Entry 8FTU (X-ray diffraction, 5.73 A resolution (low resolution: residue-level contacts below are approximate; hydrogen-bond / salt-bridge calls are withheld)); this record covers chains A and C of the 3 polymer chains in the assembly.

[Chain A]
Protein: Protein transport protein SEC39
From: Kluyveromyces lactis NRRL Y-1140
Reference sequence: Q6CWC7 (Q6CWC7_KLULA); residue numbers follow UniProt; this construct covers 1-672
Amino-acid sequence (699 residues; each row starts with the number of its first residue; numbers below 1 keep their minus sign (Met-26 is residue -26)):
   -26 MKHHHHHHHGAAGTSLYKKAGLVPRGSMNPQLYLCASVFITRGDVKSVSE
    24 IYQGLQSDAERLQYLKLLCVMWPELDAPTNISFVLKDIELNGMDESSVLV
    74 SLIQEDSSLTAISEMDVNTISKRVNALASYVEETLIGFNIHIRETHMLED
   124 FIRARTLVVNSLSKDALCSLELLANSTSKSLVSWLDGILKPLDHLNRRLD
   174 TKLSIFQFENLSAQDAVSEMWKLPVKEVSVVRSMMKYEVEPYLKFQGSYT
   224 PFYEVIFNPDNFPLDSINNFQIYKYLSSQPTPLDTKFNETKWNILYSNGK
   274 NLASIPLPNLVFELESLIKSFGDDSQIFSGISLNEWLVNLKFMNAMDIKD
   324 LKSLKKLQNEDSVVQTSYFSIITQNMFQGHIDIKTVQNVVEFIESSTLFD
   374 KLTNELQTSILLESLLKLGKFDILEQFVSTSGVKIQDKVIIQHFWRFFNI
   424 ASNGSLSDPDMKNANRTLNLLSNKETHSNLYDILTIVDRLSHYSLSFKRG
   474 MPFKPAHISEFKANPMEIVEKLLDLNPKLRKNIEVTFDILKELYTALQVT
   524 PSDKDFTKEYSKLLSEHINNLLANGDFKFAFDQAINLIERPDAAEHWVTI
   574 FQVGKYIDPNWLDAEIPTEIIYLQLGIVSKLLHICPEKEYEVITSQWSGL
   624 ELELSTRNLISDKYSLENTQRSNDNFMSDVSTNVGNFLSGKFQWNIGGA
Disordered / not traced: -26 to 0, 278-279, 367-375, 639-672
Construct notes: expression tag (-26 to 0)

[Chain C]
Protein: Protein transport protein DSL1
From: Kluyveromyces lactis NRRL Y-1140
Reference sequence: Q6CUS2 (Q6CUS2_KLULA); residues 422-776 here correspond to UniProt positions 332-686 (UniProt number = residue number - 90)
Amino-acid sequence (306 residues; each row starts with the number of its first residue; note: 52 numbers in that range are skipped by the numbering (no residue carries them; nothing is unmodelled there)):
   419 MGSENIYTTLKFESMMQQRVIQIRSIPEEEYHELVSVQ
   509 GDGDGPIQVSVFVQSAAKVFTEFEQGCDTIGRSKVESIYLYKFNLLQTAF
   559 FAMVSEKVNDWTQLYKDVRYLYTENPKLLQLMELNSRRLDLNLNLIKKTI
   609 YKLVNDQLQELKDNERTPDWDITISSLLPYLKKTALPTLYKLEDNTILVA
   659 LIRYIVHDLVIDNILHWRVISEKSSENLSEFIMLLLSGLEIPRLNLIETY
   709 RHSREKLGILSKILTAHLKDILEMFYEGEFFLFETDEIVQWIILLFADTP
   759 TRRDCIDEIRRVREEATD
Disordered / not traced: 419-423, 509-513, 775-776
Construct notes: expression tag (419-421); linker (509-513)

[Interface between chain A and chain C]
Contacting residue pairs (22):
  Tyr595(A) - Leu599(C)
  Gly599(A) - Glu564(C)
  Ser602(A) - Ala560(C)
  Ser602(A) - Met561(C)
  Lys603(A) - Glu564(C)
  Leu605(A) - Arg442(C)
  Leu605(A) - Met561(C)
  His606(A) - Arg442(C)
  His606(A) - Met561(C)
  His606(A) - Lys565(C)
  Cys608(A) - Arg442(C)
  Pro609(A) - Arg442(C)
  Glu610(A) - Gln435(C)
  Glu610(A) - Ile439(C)
  Glu610(A) - Arg442(C)
  Glu614(A) - Glu431(C)
  Thr617(A) - Leu553(C)
  Trp620(A) - Thr556(C)
  Trp620(A) - Ala560(C)
  Trp620(A) - Leu592(C)
  Glu624(A) - Arg595(C)
  Leu632(A) - Leu599(C)
Interface residues without a listed pair, chain A (17 interface residues in all): Ile607, Ser621, Ser638
Interface residues without a listed pair, chain C (18 interface residues in all): Ile441, Glu446, Ala557, Asn602, Lys606

[Summary]
The interface between chain A and chain C involves 17 residues on one side and 18 on the other.
Here chain A is Protein transport protein SEC39 and chain C is Protein transport protein DSL1, both from
Kluyveromyces lactis NRRL Y-1140. Entry 8FTU (Crystal structure of the SNARE Use1 bound to Dsl1 complex
subunits Sec39 and Dsl1, Revised Use1 ...) was determined by X-ray diffraction, deposited together with 8EKI.
